6ZAC - chain A; structure by X-ray diffraction, 2.15 A resolution.

# Chain A
Protein: Phosphatidylinositol 4,5-bisphosphate 3-kinase catalytic subunit delta isoform
Organism: Mus musculus
Notes: EC 2.7.1.153
Reference sequence: O35904 (PK3CD_MOUSE); the construct has insertions or renumbered stretches relative to UniProt, so the offset changes along the chain: 106-507 = UniProt 106-507; 509-1044 = UniProt 508-1043
Chain sequence (940 residues; numbered 105 to 1044; the number before each row is that of its first residue):
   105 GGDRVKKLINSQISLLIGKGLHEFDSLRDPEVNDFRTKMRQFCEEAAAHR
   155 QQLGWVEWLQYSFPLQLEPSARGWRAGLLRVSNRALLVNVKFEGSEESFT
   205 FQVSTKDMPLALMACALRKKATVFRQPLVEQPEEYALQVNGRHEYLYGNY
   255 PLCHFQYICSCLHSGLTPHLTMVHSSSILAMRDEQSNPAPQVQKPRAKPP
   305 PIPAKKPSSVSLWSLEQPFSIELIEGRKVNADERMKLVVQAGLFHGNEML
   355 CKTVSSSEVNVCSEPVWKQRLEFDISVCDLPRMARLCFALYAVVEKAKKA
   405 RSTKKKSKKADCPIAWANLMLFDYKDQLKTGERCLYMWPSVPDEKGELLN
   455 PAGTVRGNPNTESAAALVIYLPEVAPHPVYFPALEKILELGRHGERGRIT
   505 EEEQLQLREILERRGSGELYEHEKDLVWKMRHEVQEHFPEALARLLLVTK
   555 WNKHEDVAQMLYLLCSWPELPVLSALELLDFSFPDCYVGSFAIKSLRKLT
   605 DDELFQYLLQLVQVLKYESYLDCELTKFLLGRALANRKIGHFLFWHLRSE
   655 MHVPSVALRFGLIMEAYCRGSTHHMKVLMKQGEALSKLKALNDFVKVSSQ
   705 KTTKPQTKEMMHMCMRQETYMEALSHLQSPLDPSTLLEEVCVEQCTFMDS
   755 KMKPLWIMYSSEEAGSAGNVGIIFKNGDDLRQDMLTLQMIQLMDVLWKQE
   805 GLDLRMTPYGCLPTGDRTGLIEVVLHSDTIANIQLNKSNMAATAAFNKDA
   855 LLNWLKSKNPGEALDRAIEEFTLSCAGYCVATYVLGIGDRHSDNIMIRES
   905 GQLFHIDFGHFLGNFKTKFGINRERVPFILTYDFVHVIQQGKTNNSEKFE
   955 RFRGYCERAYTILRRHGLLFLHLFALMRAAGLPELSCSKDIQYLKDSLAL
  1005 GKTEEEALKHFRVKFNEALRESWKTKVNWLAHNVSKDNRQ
Not modelled in the structure: 105-106, 178-186, 294-314, 399-414, 446-451, 501, 518-520, 919-926, 1033-1044
Construct notes: expression tag (105); insertion (508)
Residues lining bound ligands: QDE (N-[5-[6-[(dimethylamino)methyl]-2,3-dihydro-1,4-benzoxazin-4-yl]-2-methoxy-pyridin-3-yl]methanesulfonamide): Met752, Ser754, Pro758, Trp760, Ile777, Lys779, Leu784, Asp787, Tyr813, Ile825, Glu826, Val827, Val828, Ser831, Thr833, Met900, Phe908, Ile910, Asp911

# In short
Ligands of chain A: compound QDE.
Chain A is Phosphatidylinositol 4,5-bisphosphate 3-kinase catalytic subunit delta isoform (Mus musculus); the
structure, PI3K Delta in complex with
[(dimethylamino)methyldihydrobenzoxazin2methoxypyridinyl]methanesulfonamide, was determined by X-ray
diffraction, deposited together with 6ZAD and 6ZAA.
